Entry 5XJ0 (X-ray diffraction, 4.00 A resolution (low resolution: residue-level contacts below are approximate; hydrogen-bond / salt-bridge calls are withheld)); this record covers chains C and G of the 9 polymer chains in the assembly.

Chain C:
Name: DNA-directed RNA polymerase subunit beta
Organism: Thermus thermophilus HB8
Notes: EC 2.7.7.6
UniProtKB: Q8RQE9 (RPOB_THET8); numbering as in UniProt (aligned over 1-1119)
Chain sequence (1119 residues; numbered 1 to 1119; the number before each row is that of its first residue):
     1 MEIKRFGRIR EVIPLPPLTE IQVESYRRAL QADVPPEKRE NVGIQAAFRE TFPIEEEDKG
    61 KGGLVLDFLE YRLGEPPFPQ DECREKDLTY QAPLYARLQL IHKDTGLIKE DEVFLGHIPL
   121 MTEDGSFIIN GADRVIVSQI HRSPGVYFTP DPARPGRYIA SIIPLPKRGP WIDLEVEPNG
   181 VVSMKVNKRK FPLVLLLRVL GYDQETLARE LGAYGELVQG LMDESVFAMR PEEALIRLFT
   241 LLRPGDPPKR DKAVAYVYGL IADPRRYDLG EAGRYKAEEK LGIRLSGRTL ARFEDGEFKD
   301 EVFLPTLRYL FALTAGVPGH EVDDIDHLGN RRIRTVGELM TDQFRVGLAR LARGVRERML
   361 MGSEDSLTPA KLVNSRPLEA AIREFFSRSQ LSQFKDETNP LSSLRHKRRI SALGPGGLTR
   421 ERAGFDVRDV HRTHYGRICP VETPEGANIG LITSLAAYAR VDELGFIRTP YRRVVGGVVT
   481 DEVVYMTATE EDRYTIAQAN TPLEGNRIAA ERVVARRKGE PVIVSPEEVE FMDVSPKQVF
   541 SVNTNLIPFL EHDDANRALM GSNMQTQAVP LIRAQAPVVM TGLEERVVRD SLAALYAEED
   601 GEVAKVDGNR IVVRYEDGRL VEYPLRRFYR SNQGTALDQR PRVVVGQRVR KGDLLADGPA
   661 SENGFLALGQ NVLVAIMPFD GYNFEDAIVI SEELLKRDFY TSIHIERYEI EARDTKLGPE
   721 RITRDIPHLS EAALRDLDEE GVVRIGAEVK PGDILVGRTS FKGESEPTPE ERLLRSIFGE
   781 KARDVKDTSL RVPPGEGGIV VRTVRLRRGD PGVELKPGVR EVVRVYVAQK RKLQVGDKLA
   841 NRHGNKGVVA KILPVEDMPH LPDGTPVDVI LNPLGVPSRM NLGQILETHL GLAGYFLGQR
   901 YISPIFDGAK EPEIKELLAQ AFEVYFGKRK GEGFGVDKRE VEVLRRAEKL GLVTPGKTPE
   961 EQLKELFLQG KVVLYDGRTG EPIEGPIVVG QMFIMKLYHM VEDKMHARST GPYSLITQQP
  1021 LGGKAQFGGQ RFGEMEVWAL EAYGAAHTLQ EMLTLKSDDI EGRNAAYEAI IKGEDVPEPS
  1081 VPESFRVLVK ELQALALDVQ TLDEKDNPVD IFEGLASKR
Unresolved in the structure: 1115-1119

Chain G:
Name: gp39
Organism: Thermus virus P23-45
UniProtKB: A7XX65 (A7XX65_9CAUD); residue numbers follow UniProt; this construct covers 1-141
Chain sequence (144 residues; each row starts with the number of its first residue; numbers below 1 keep their minus sign (Gly-2 is residue -2)):
    -2 GSHMVEGFVE PYIRLFEAIP DAETELATFY DADLDTLPPR MFLPSGDLYT PPGPVRLEEI
    58 KRKRRVRLVK VSIYRFEHVG LGLAARPYAY AYAWQGDNGI LHLYHAPVVL EDVPEVLELD
   118 EVTYNESYVR LMRAMGHVDA FIDL
Unresolved in the structure: -2 to 3, 110-117, 139-141
Sequence notes: expression tag (-2 to 0)

Interface between chain C and chain G:
Pairs across the interface (56; chain C residue first):
  Arg721(C) - Arg62(G)
  Arg721(C) - Asp94(G)
  Arg721(C) - Asn95(G)
  Thr723(C) - Asp94(G)
  Thr723(C) - Asn95(G)
  Arg724(C) - Ile16(G)
  Arg724(C) - Pro17(G)
  Arg724(C) - Trp91(G)
  Asp725(C) - Trp91(G)
  Asp725(C) - Gly93(G)
  Asp725(C) - Asp94(G)
  Asp725(C) - Asn95(G)
  Asp725(C) - Gly96(G)
  Asp725(C) - Ile97(G)
  Asp725(C) - His99(G)
  Ile726(C) - His99(G)
  Pro727(C) - Phe39(G)
  Pro727(C) - His99(G)
  His728(C) - Phe39(G)
  His728(C) - Gly43(G)
  Leu729(C) - Gly43(G)
  Ser730(C) - Pro41(G)
  Ser730(C) - Gly43(G)
  Glu731(C) - Pro41(G)
  Glu731(C) - Trp91(G)
  Leu734(C) - Trp91(G)
  Leu737(C) - Pro17(G)
  Asp738(C) - Pro17(G)
  Asp738(C) - Asp18(G)
  Asp738(C) - Ala19(G)
  Glu739(C) - Ile16(G)
  Glu739(C) - Pro17(G)
  Glu739(C) - Asp18(G)
  Glu739(C) - Ala19(G)
  Glu739(C) - Lys60(G)
  Glu739(C) - Arg61(G)
  Glu739(C) - Arg62(G)
  Glu739(C) - Val63(G)
  Glu740(C) - Thr21(G)
  Thr759(C) - Asn95(G)
  Leu774(C) - Leu128(G)
  Phe778(C) - Leu34(G)
  Phe778(C) - Tyr125(G)
  Phe778(C) - Leu128(G)
  Phe778(C) - Met129(G)
  Phe778(C) - Met132(G)
  Gly779(C) - Tyr27(G)
  Lys781(C) - Asp94(G)
  Lys781(C) - Asn95(G)
  Ala782(C) - Leu34(G)
  Ala782(C) - Met132(G)
  Asp784(C) - Arg37(G)
  Val785(C) - Ile97(G)
  Arg807(C) - Glu20(G)
  Arg807(C) - Thr21(G)
  Arg807(C) - Glu22(G)
Also at the interface, not in a pair above, chain C (28 interface residues in all): Arg744, Ile777, Glu780, Arg805
Also at the interface, not in a pair above, chain G (32 interface residues in all): Thr33, Ser42, Leu45, Tyr101

In short:
Chain C and chain G form an interface of 28 and 32 residues respectively.
Here chain C is DNA-directed RNA polymerase subunit beta (Thermus thermophilus HB8) and chain G is gp39
(Thermus virus P23-45). Entry 5XJ0 (T. thermophilus RNA polymerase holoenzyme bound with gp39 and gp76) was
determined by X-ray diffraction.
